PDB entry 5J2E | X-ray diffraction, 2.10 A resolution | chains A and T of the 4 polymer chains in the assembly

== Chain A ==
Protein: DNA polymerase beta
From: Homo sapiens
Notes: EC 2.7.7.7, 4.2.99.-
UniProt: P06746 (DPOLB_HUMAN); residue numbers follow UniProt; this construct covers 1-335
Chain sequence (335 residues; row label = number of the first residue in the row):
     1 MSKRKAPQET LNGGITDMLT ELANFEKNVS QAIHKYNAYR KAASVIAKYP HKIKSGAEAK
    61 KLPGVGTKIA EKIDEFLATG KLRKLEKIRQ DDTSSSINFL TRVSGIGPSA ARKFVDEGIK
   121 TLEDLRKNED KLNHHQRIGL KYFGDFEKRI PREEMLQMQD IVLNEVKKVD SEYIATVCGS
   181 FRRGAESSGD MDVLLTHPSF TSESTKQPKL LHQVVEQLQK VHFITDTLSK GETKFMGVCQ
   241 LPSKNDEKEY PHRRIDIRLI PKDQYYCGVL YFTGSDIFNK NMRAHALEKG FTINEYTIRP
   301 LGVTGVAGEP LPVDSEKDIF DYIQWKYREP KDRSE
Not modelled in the structure: 1-9
UniProt features mapped onto this chain:
  - region: Arg183 to Asp192 (DNA-binding)
  - active site: Lys72 (Nucleophile)
  - binding site (K(+)): Lys60, Leu62, Val65, Thr101, Val103, Ile106
  - binding site (Na(+)): Lys60, Leu62, Val65, Thr101, Val103, Ile106
  - binding site (dATP): Arg149, Ser180, Arg183, Gly189, Asp190
  - binding site (dCTP): Arg149, Ser180, Arg183, Gly189, Asp190
  - binding site (dGTP): Arg149, Ser180, Arg183, Gly189, Asp190, Asp192
  - binding site (dTTP): Arg149, Ser180, Arg183, Gly189, Asp190
  - binding site (Mg(2+)): Asp190, Asp192, Asp256
  - modified residue: Lys72 (N6-acetyllysine), Arg83 (Omega-N-methylarginine), Arg152 (Omega-N-methylarginine)
  - cross-link (Glycyl lysine isopeptide (Lys-Gly)): Lys41 (interchain with G-Cter in ubiquitin), Lys61 (interchain with G-Cter in ubiquitin), Lys81 (interchain with G-Cter in ubiquitin)
Metal / ion sites: Na+ site 1: Lys60, Leu62, Val65 (shared with 1 residue of chain D); Na+ site 2: Thr101, Val103, Ile106 (shared with 1 residue of chain P); Mg2+ site 1: Asp190, Asp192 (together with DUP); Mg2+ site 2: Asp190, Asp192, Asp256 (together with DUP)
Small-molecule neighbours: DUP (2'-deoxyuridine 5'-alpha,beta-imido-triphosphate): Gly179, Ser180, Arg183, Ser188, Gly189, Asp190, Asp192, Asp256, Tyr271, Phe272, Thr273, Gly274, Ser275, Asp276, Asn279

== Chain T ==
Molecule: Template Strand
Sequence (16 nucleotides; row label = number of the first residue in the row):
     1 CCGACACCGC ATCAGC

== Interface between chain A and chain T ==
Residue-residue contacts (26):
  His34(A) - DC5(T)  stacking on the base
  Asn133(A) - DT12(T)  phosphate contact
  His134(A) - DT12(T)  phosphate contact
  Ser229(A) - DC10(T)  phosphate contact
  Ser229(A) - DA11(T)  sugar contact
  Lys230(A) - DC10(T)  hydrogen bond to the phosphate
  Lys230(A) - DA11(T)  hydrogen bond to the phosphate
  Gly231(A) - DC10(T)  phosphate contact
  Glu232(A) - DC10(T)  hydrogen bond to the phosphate
  Thr233(A) - DG9(T)  hydrogen bond to the phosphate
  Thr233(A) - DC10(T)  hydrogen bond to the phosphate
  Lys234(A) - DG9(T)  hydrogen bond to the base
  Lys234(A) - DC10(T)  hydrogen bond to the phosphate
  Arg258(A) - DG9(T)  sugar contact
  Lys280(A) - DA6(T)  phosphate contact
  Arg283(A) - DA6(T)  hydrogen bond to the base
  Arg283(A) - DC7(T)  hydrogen bond to the sugar
  Leu287(A) - DA6(T)  phosphate contact
  Leu287(A) - DC7(T)  phosphate contact
  Thr292(A) - DC7(T)  hydrogen bond to the phosphate
  Ile293(A) - DC7(T)  sugar contact
  Asn294(A) - DC7(T)  phosphate contact
  Asn294(A) - DC8(T)  hydrogen bond to the phosphate
  Glu295(A) - DC8(T)  sugar contact
  Tyr296(A) - DC8(T)  phosphate contact
  Tyr296(A) - DG9(T)  hydrogen bond to the phosphate
Other interface residues (no listed pair), chain A (20 interface residues in all): Leu228, Ala284

== Overview ==
The interface between chain A and chain T involves 20 residues on one side and 8 on the other, with 12
hydrogen bonds and 1 aromatic stacking contact. Polar contacts include Lys234(A)-DG9(T), Arg283(A)-DA6(T) and
Arg283(A)-DC7(T). Ligands of chain A: compound DUP.
Here chain A is DNA polymerase beta (Homo sapiens) and chain T is Template Strand. Entry 5J2E (Ternary complex
crystal structure of DNA polymerase Beta with C:T mismatch at the primer terminus) was determined by X-ray
diffraction, deposited together with 5J0O, 5J0P, 5J0Q, 5J0R, 5J0S, 5J0T and 16 further entries.
